5XRA - chain A; structure by X-ray diffraction, 2.80 A resolution.

== Chain A ==
Molecule: Cannabinoid receptor 1, Flavodoxin
Organism: Homo sapiens
UniProt: chimeric construct of P21554, P00323: residues 99-306 from P21554 (CNR1_HUMAN) positions 99-306 (same numbers); residues 1003-1148 from P00323 positions 3-148 (UniProt number = residue number - 1000); residues 332-414 from P21554 (CNR1_HUMAN) positions 332-414 (same numbers)
Chain sequence (438 residues; each row starts with the number of its first residue):
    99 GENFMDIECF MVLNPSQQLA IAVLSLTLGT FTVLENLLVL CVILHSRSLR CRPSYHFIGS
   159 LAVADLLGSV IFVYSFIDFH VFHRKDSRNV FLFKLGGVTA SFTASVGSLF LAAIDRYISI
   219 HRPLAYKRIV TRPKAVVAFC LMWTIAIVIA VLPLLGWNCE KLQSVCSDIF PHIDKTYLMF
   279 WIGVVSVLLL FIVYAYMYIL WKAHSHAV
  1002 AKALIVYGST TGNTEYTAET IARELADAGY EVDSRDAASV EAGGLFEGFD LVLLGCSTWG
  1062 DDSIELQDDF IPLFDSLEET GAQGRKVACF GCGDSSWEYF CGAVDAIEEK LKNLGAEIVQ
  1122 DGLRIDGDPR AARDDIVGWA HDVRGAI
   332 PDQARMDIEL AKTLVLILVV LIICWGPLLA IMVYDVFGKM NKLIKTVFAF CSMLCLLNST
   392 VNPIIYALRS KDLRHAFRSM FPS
Unresolved in the structure: 99-103, 332-336
Disulfides: Cys257-Cys264
Construct notes: engineered mutation Ala210 (Thr in P21554), Lys273 (Glu in P21554), Val283 (Thr in P21554), Glu340 (Arg in P21554), Trp1098 (Tyr98 in P00323); linker (1002)
Ligand contacts:
  - 8D3 ((6aR,10aR)-3-(8-bromanyl-2-methyl-octan-2-yl)-6,6,9-trimethyl-6a,7,10,10a-tetrahydrobenzo[c]chromen-1-ol): Phe108, Phe170, Ser173, Phe174, Phe177, Phe189, Lys192, Leu193, Val196, Thr197, Phe200, Ile267, Phe268, Pro269, Ile271, Tyr275, Leu276, Trp279, Leu359, Met363, Phe379, Ser383, Cys386
  - FMN (flavin mononucleotide): Ser1010, Thr1011, Thr1012, Gly1013, Asn1014, Thr1015, Ser1058, Thr1059, Trp1060, Gly1061, Asp1062, Cys1093, Gly1094, Asp1095, Trp1098, Tyr1100, Phe1101, Cys1102
What the authors report for this chain:
  - binding site for 8D3: Phe177, Phe189, Leu193, Val196, Phe200, Phe268, Tyr275, Leu276, Leu359, Met363, Phe379, Ser383
  - conformationally variable residues (side-chain flip): Leu165, Phe170, Phe174, Phe200, Arg214, Asp338, Trp356, Tyr397
  - mutagenesis - F177A, L193A, T210A, D213A, Y275A, Y275F, F379A, F379W: decreased signaling in response to 8D3
  - mutagenesis - S383A: abolished signaling in response to 8D3
  - mutagenesis - E273K, T283V, R340E: unchanged signaling in response to 8D3
  - mutagenesis - F379A, S383A: decreased signaling in response to CP55,940

== In short ==
Chain A binds flavin mononucleotide and compound 8D3. From the paper: a binding site for 8D3 at Phe177, Phe189
and Leu193 among others; F177A, L193A and T210A, among others, reduce signaling in response to 8D3; 12
substitutions were tested in all.
Chain A is Cannabinoid receptor 1, Flavodoxin (Homo sapiens); the structure, Crystal structure of the human
CB1 in complex with agonist AM11542, was determined by X-ray diffraction, deposited together with 5XR8.
